8PUT - chains B and F of the 4 polymer chains in the assembly; structure by X-ray diffraction, 2.00 A resolution.

# Chain B
Name: Probable deoxyhypusine synthase
From: Sulfolobus islandicus
Notes: EC 2.5.1.46
Reference sequence: C4KGY0 (DHYS_SULIK); numbering as in UniProt (aligned over 1-312)
Sequence (312 residues; numbered 1 to 312; the number before each row is that of its first residue):
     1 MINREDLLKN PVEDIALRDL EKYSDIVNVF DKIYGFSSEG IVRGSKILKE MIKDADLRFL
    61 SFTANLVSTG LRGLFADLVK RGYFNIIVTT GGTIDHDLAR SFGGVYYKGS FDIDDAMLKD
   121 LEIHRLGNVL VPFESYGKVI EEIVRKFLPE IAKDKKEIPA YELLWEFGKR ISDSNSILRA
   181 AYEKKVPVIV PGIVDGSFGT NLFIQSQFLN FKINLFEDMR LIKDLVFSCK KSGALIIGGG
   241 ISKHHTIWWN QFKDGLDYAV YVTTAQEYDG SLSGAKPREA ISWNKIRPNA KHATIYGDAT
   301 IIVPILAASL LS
Ligand contacts:
  - NAD (nicotinamide-adenine-dinucleotide), molecule 1: Thr63, Ala64, Asn65, Leu66, Thr90, Gly91, Gly92, Asp95, His96, Leu126, Tyr136, Asp195, Gly238, Gly239, Gly240, Ile241, Ser242, Val262, Thr263, Thr264, Ala265, Ser273, Gly297, Asp298, Ala299
  - NAD, molecule 2: Gly240, Ile241, His244, Asp269, Ser271, Leu272, Ser273
Swiss-Prot annotation at these positions:
  - active site: Lys285 (Nucleophile)

# Chain F
Name: Translation initiation factor 5A
From: Sulfolobus islandicus
Reference sequence: Q97ZE8 (IF5A_SACS2); residues 1-131 here = UniProt positions 1-131
Sequence (131 residues; row label = number of the first residue in the row):
     1 MSITYTTVGE LKVGSYVVID GEPCRVVEVT KAKTGKHGSA KANVVAIGVF SGAKKTLMAP
    61 VDQQVEVPII EKHIGQIIAD MGNKIQVMDL ESYETFEIEK PTEDELASKI KPNAELEYWE
   121 IMGRRKIVRV K
Disordered / not traced: 1
Swiss-Prot annotation at these positions:
  - modified residue: Lys36 (Hypusine)

# How chain B and chain F interact
Pairs across the interface (24):
  His124(B) - Lys36(F)
  Tyr136(B) - Lys36(F)
  Gly137(B) - Lys36(F)
  Gly137(B) - His37(F)
  Gly137(B) - Gly38(F)
  Glu141(B) - His37(F)
  Glu141(B) - Gly38(F)
  Glu141(B) - Ser39(F)  hydrogen bond (side chain-backbone)
  Glu141(B) - Lys41(F)  salt bridge
  Glu141(B) - Pro60(F)
  Arg145(B) - Pro60(F)
  Arg145(B) - Asp62(F)  salt bridge
  Arg145(B) - Gln63(F)
  Ser197(B) - Lys36(F)
  Ser197(B) - His37(F)
  Asn201(B) - His37(F)
  Phe203(B) - Met58(F)  hydrophobic
  Ile204(B) - Lys41(F)
  Ile204(B) - Met58(F)  hydrophobic
  Gln207(B) - Leu57(F)
  Gln207(B) - Met58(F)  hydrogen bond (side chain-backbone)
  Phe208(B) - Leu57(F)  hydrophobic
  Phe208(B) - Ala59(F)  hydrophobic
  Phe208(B) - Gln63(F)
Also at the interface, not in a pair above, chain B (14 interface residues in all): Phe133, Lys138, Gln205
Also at the interface, not in a pair above, chain F (15 interface residues in all): Gly35, Thr56, Gln64, Val65

# Summary
14 residues of chain B face 15 of chain F across their interface; the contacts include 2 hydrogen bonds and 2
salt bridges. Polar pairs include Glu141(B)-Lys41(F), Arg145(B)-Asp62(F) and Glu141(B)-Ser39(F). Bound to
chain B: NAD. Curated annotation (UniProt) lists active-site residue Lys285(B) on chain B.
Chain B is Probable deoxyhypusine synthase and chain F is Translation initiation factor 5A, both from
Sulfolobus islandicus; the structure, IF5A in complex with Deoxyhypusine synthase, was determined by X-ray
diffraction.
